Entry 7S07 (X-ray diffraction, 3.29 A resolution); this record covers chains A and X of the 7 polymer chains in the assembly.

[Chain A]
Name: Envelope glycoprotein H
Organism: Human gammaherpesvirus 4
UniProtKB: P03231 (GH_EBVB9); numbering as in UniProt (aligned over 18-674)
Sequence (657 residues; each row starts with the number of its first residue):
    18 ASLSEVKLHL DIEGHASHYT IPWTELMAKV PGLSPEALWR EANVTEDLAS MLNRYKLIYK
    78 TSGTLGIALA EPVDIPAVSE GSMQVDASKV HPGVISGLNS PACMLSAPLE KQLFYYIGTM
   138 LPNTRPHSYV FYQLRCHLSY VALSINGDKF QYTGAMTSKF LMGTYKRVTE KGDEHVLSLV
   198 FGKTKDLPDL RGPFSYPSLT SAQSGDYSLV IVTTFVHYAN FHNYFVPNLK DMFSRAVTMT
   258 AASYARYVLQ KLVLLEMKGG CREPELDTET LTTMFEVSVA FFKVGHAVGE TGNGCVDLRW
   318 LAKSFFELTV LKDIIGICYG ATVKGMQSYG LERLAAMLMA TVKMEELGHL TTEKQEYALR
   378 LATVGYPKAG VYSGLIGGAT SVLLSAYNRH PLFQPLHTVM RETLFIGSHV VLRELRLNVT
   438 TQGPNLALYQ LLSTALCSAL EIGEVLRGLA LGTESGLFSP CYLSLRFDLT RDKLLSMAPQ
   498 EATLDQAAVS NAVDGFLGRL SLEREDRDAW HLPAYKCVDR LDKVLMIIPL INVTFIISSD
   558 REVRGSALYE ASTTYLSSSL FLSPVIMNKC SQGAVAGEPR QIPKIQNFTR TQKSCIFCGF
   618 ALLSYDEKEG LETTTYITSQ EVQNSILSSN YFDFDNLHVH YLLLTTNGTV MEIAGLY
Unresolved in the structure: 531-533
Cystine bridges: Cys120-Cys312, Cys278-Cys335, Cys454-Cys478, Cys534-Cys587, Cys612-Cys615
Glycans and other covalent adducts: N-acetylglucosamine (NAG) linked to Asn60, Asn549
Swiss-Prot annotation at these positions:
  - glycosylation (N-linked (GlcNAc...) asparagine): Asn60, Asn435, Asn549, Asn604, Asn664
From the paper describing this entry:
  - post-translational modification sites: Asn435

[Chain X]
Name: 769C2 Fab Heavy chain
Organism: Homo sapiens
Notes: antibody fragment or engineered binder
Sequence (225 residues; each row starts with the number of its first residue; a row labelled like 82A-82C holds insertion residues (82A, then the next letters in order)):
     1 EVQLVESGGG LVKPGGSLRL SCAASGFTFS TYAMDWVRQA PGKGLEWVSL IS
   52A S
    53 RSSNIYYSDS VKGNFTISRD NAKNSLFLQM
82A-82C NSL
    83 RAEDTAVYYC AREAGGFH
100A-100F SHFDMW
   101 GQGTLVTVSS ASTKGPSVFP LAPSSKSTSG GTAALGCLVK DYFPEPVTVS WNSGALTSGV
   161 HTFPAVLQSS GLYSLSSVVT VPSSSLGTQT YICNVNHKPS NTKVDKKVEP KSCDK
Unresolved in the structure: 125-131, 213-215
Cystine bridges: Cys22-Cys92, Cys137-Cys193

[Interface between chain A and chain X]
Contacting residue pairs (15; chain A residue first):
  His26(A) - Phe99(X)
  Asp28(A) - Gly98(X)
  Asp28(A) - Phe99(X)
  Ile29(A) - Asn56(X)
  Glu30(A) - Thr31(X)
  Glu30(A) - Ser52(X)  hydrogen bond (backbone-side chain)
  Glu30(A) - Ser52A(X)
  Gly31(A) - Ala33(X)
  Gly31(A) - Glu95(X)
  His32(A) - Leu50(X)
  His32(A) - Glu95(X)
  Ala33(A) - Gly98(X)
  Ala33(A) - Phe99(X)  hydrophobic
  His35(A) - Phe99(X)
  His35(A) - Ser100A(X)
Also at the interface, not in a pair above, chain A (9 interface residues in all): Leu27
Also at the interface, not in a pair above, chain X (14 interface residues in all): Tyr32, Tyr58, Gly97, His100

[Overview]
The interface between chain A and chain X involves 9 residues on one side and 14 on the other; the contacts
include 1 hydrogen bond. Its one hydrogen-bonded contact is Glu30(A)-Ser52(X). Covalently linked
N-acetylglucosamine: at Asn60(A) and Asn549(A). The paper reports a modification site at Asn435(A).
Here chain A is Envelope glycoprotein H (Human gammaherpesvirus 4) and chain X is 769C2 Fab Heavy chain (Homo
sapiens). Entry 7S07 (Crystal structure of Epstein-Barr virus glycoprotein gH/gL/gp42-peptide in complex with
human neutralizing antibodies 769B10 and 769C2) was determined by X-ray diffraction together with 7S0J from
the same study.
